PDB entry 8X9X | electron microscopy, 3.10 A resolution | chains P and U of the 18 polymer chains in the assembly

== Chain P ==
Protein: Tri2B
Organism: Human alphaherpesvirus 3
Amino-acid sequence (263 residues; each row starts with the number of its first residue; note: 50 numbers in that range are skipped by the numbering (no residue carries them; nothing is unmodelled there)):
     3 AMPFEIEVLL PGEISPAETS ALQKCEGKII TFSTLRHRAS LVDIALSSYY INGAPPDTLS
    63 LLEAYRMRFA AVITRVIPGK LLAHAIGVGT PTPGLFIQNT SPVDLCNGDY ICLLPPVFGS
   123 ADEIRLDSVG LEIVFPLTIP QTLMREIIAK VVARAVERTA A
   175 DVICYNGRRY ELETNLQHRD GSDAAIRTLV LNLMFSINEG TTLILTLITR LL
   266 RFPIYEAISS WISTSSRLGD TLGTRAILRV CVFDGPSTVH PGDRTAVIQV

== Chain U ==
Protein: Tri1
Organism: Human alphaherpesvirus 3
Amino-acid sequence (306 residues; row label = number of the first residue in the row; note: 126 numbers in that range are skipped by the numbering (no residue carries them; nothing is unmodelled there)):
    46 AAAAAAAAAA AAAAAAAAAA
   115 FKSTTQLIQQ VSLTDFFRPD IEHAGSTVLI LRHPTDLPAL ARHRAPPGRQ TERLAEAWGQ
   175 LLEAS
   192 RAYVTSLSFI AACRAEEYTD KQAAEANRTA IVSAYGCSRM GARLIRFSEC LRAMVQCHVF
   252 PHRFISFFGS LLEYTIQDNL CNITAVAKGP QEAARTDKTS TRRVTANIPA CVFWDVDKDL
   312 HLSADGLKHV FLVFVYTQRR QREGVRLHLA LSQLNEQCFG RGIGFLLGAR I
   428 CMYAAYTLIG TIPSESVRYT RRMERFGGYN VPTIWLEGVV WGGTNTWNEC

== Chain P / chain U interface ==
Residue-residue contacts - 24 pairs, chain P then chain U:
  F6(P) - L318(U)  hydrophobic
  F6(P) - P440(U)  hydrophobic
  T36(P) - S314(U)
  T36(P) - D316(U)
  T36(P) - Q344(U)
  L37(P) - G317(U)
  L37(P) - L318(U)
  R38(P) - E442(U)
  H39(P) - E442(U)  hydrogen bond (backbone-side chain)
  R68(P) - N346(U)
  R68(P) - C349(U)  hydrogen bond (backbone-side chain)
  M69(P) - L345(U)  hydrophobic
  M69(P) - C349(U)  hydrophobic
  F71(P) - H320(U)
  F71(P) - Q344(U)
  V90(P) - L318(U)  hydrophobic
  T202(P) - R352(U)
  R266(P) - R163(U)
  R266(P) - H249(U)
  R282(P) - C477(U)  hydrogen bond (side chain-backbone)
  D285(P) - Q348(U)
  T286(P) - Q348(U)
  R290(P) - N346(U)  hydrogen bond
  R290(P) - E347(U)  salt bridge
Other interface residues (no listed pair), chain P (17 interface residues in all): F209, F267
Other interface residues (no listed pair), chain U (21 interface residues in all): G162, C428, M429, E476

== Summary ==
17 residues of chain P face 21 of chain U across their interface, with 4 hydrogen bonds and 1 salt bridge.
Among the polar pairs are R290(P)-E347(U), H39(P)-E442(U) and R68(P)-C349(U).
Chain P is Tri2B and chain U is Tri1, both from Human alphaherpesvirus 3; the structure, C-hexon capsomer of
the VZV C-Capsid, was determined by electron microscopy (same publication as 8X9W, 8X9Y, 8X9Z, 8XA0, 8XA1,
8XA2 and 8XA3).
